6Z9O - chains A and B; structure by X-ray diffraction, 1.53 A resolution.

[Chain A]
Protein: Periplasmic [NiFeSe] hydrogenase, small subunit
From: Desulfovibrio vulgaris (strain Hildenborough / ATCC 29579 / DSM 644 / NCIMB 8303)
Notes: EC 1.12.7.2
Reference sequence: Q72AS4 (Q72AS4_DESVH); residues 1-283 here correspond to UniProt positions 35-317 (UniProt number = residue number + 34)
Amino-acid sequence (283 residues; numbered 1 to 283; the number before each row is that of its first residue):
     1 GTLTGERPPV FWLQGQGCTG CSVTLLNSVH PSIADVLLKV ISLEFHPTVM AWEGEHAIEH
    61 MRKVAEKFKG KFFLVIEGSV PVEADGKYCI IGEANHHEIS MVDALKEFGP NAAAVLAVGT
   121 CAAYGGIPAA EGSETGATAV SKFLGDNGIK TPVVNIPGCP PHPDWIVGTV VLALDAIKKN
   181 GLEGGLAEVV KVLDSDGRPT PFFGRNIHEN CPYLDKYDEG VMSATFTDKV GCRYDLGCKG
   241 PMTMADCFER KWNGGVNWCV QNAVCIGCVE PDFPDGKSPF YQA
Not modelled in the structure: 1-4
Glycans and other covalent adducts: oxygen-damaged SF4 (6ML) linked to C21

[Chain B]
Protein: Periplasmic [NiFeSe] hydrogenase, large subunit, selenocysteine-containing
From: Desulfovibrio vulgaris (strain Hildenborough / ATCC 29579 / DSM 644 / NCIMB 8303)
Notes: EC 1.12.7.2
Reference sequence: Q72AS3 (Q72AS3_DESVH); residues 12-495 here = UniProt positions 12-495
Amino-acid sequence (485 residues; numbered 12 to 495; the number before each row is that of its first residue):
    12 GATGRTTIAI DPVTRIEGHL KAEVVVENGK VVDARLSGGM YRGFETILRG RDPRDASQIV
    72 QRIC
    75 CGVCPTAHST ASVLALDEAF GAKVPNNGRI TRNLIFGANY LQSHILHFYH LSAQDFVQGP
   135 DTAPFVPRFP KSDLRLSKEL NKAGVDQYIE ALEVRRICHE MVALFGGRMP HVQGQVVGGA
   195 TEIPTKEKLV EYAARFKKVR DFVEQKYVPV VYTIGSKYKD MFKVGQGFKA ALCVGAFPLD
   255 NSGKKHLFMP GVYAKGKDMP FDPSKIKEYV KYSWFAEETT GLNYKEGKTI PAPDKAGAYS
   315 FVKAPRYDGL SLEVGPLARM WVNNPELSPV GKKLLKDLFG ISAKKFRDLG EEAAFSLMGR
   375 HVARAEETYY MLGAIEGWLK EIKAGEDTVV MPAVPASAEG TGFTEAPRGS LLHYVKVKDS
   435 KIDNYQIVSA SLWNCNPRDD MGQRGAVEEA LIGIPVDDIQ NPVNVARLIR AFDPULACAV
   495 H
Not modelled in the structure: 12-13
Sequence notes: engineered mutation A491 (Gly in Q72AS3)
Modified / non-standard residues: C75 (3-sulfinoalanine; CSD); Sec489 (selenocysteine)
Glycans and other covalent adducts: hydrosulfuric acid (H2S) linked to Sec489

[Interface between chain A and chain B]
Contacting residue pairs (173; chain A residue first):
  R7(A) - T136(B)  hydrogen bond
  Q14(A) - H30(B)  hydrogen bond (backbone-side chain)
  G15(A) - H30(B)
  G15(A) - M51(B)
  Q16(A) - M51(B)
  Q16(A) - Y52(B)  hydrogen bond (side chain-backbone)
  Q16(A) - R53(B)
  G17(A) - M51(B)
  G17(A) - R53(B)
  C18(A) - E28(B)
  C18(A) - R53(B)
  C18(A) - R73(B)
  C18(A) - I74(B)
  C18(A) - C75(B)
  C18(A) - C75(B)
  C18(A) - G76(B)  hydrogen bond (backbone-backbone)
  C18(A) - H185(B)  hydrogen bond
  T19(A) - E28(B)  hydrogen bond
  G20(A) - G76(B)
  G20(A) - P184(B)
  V23(A) - G76(B)
  V23(A) - V77(B)  hydrophobic
  V23(A) - R169(B)
  V23(A) - H173(B)
  V23(A) - P184(B)  hydrophobic
  L26(A) - L120(B)  hydrophobic
  L26(A) - R169(B)  hydrogen bond (backbone-side chain)
  N27(A) - R169(B)  hydrogen bond
  N27(A) - R170(B)
  N27(A) - H173(B)  hydrogen bond
  N27(A) - M183(B)  hydrogen bond (side chain-backbone)
  S28(A) - R170(B)
  V29(A) - R170(B)
  I33(A) - L166(B)  hydrophobic
  A34(A) - L166(B)  hydrophobic
  L38(A) - T136(B)
  S42(A) - A137(B)
  L43(A) - A137(B)
  L43(A) - P138(B)
  E44(A) - A137(B)
  P47(A) - T25(B)
  P47(A) - R26(B)  hydrogen bond (backbone-backbone)
  T48(A) - R26(B)
  T48(A) - I27(B)
  T48(A) - L125(B)
  V49(A) - R26(B)
  V49(A) - Q128(B)  hydrogen bond (backbone-side chain)
  M50(A) - T25(B)
  M50(A) - R26(B)  hydrogen bond (backbone-side chain)
  M50(A) - P138(B)
  A51(A) - R26(B)  hydrogen bond (backbone-side chain)
  A51(A) - Q128(B)
  A51(A) - P138(B)  hydrogen bond (backbone-backbone)
  A51(A) - F139(B)
  A51(A) - R142(B)
  W52(A) - T25(B)  hydrogen bond (backbone-side chain)
  W52(A) - P141(B)
  W52(A) - R142(B)
  W52(A) - F143(B)
  E53(A) - I21(B)
  E53(A) - P23(B)
  E53(A) - T25(B)
  E53(A) - F143(B)
  E53(A) - A480(B)
  E53(A) - R484(B)  salt bridge
  G54(A) - I21(B)
  G54(A) - D22(B)
  G54(A) - P23(B)  hydrogen bond (backbone-backbone)
  H56(A) - F143(B)
  I58(A) - P23(B)
  H60(A) - P141(B)
  A84(A) - P307(B)  hydrophobic
  K87(A) - D308(B)  salt bridge
  K87(A) - F315(B)
  Y88(A) - G50(B)
  Y88(A) - M51(B)
  Y88(A) - Y52(B)  hydrogen bond (backbone-backbone)
  Y88(A) - P305(B)
  Y88(A) - P307(B)
  Y88(A) - F315(B)  hydrophobic
  C89(A) - H30(B)
  C89(A) - G50(B)
  C89(A) - M51(B)  hydrophobic
  I90(A) - D22(B)
  I90(A) - H30(B)
  I90(A) - G50(B)  hydrogen bond (backbone-backbone)
  I91(A) - D22(B)
  I91(A) - P23(B)
  I91(A) - H30(B)
  G92(A) - D22(B)
  G92(A) - P23(B)
  E93(A) - A20(B)
  E93(A) - D22(B)  hydrogen bond (backbone-backbone)
  E93(A) - K32(B)  salt bridge
  I127(A) - F55(B)  hydrophobic
  I127(A) - I58(B)
  I127(A) - R73(B)
  A130(A) - R62(B)
  E131(A) - I58(B)
  E131(A) - R62(B)  hydrogen bond (backbone-side chain)
  G132(A) - T57(B)  hydrogen bond (backbone-side chain)
  G132(A) - I58(B)
  S133(A) - I58(B)
  E134(A) - P305(B)
  T135(A) - Y52(B)
  C159(A) - R73(B)  hydrogen bond (backbone-side chain)
  C159(A) - R182(B)  hydrogen bond (backbone-side chain)
  C159(A) - H185(B)
  P160(A) - R182(B)  hydrogen bond (backbone-side chain)
  P160(A) - P184(B)
  P160(A) - H185(B)
  A224(A) - M405(B)
  T225(A) - V403(B)
  T225(A) - M405(B)
  F226(A) - T195(B)
  F226(A) - M405(B)  hydrophobic
  T227(A) - A194(B)
  T227(A) - T195(B)
  T227(A) - I197(B)
  T227(A) - D401(B)  hydrogen bond
  T227(A) - T402(B)
  T227(A) - V403(B)
  K229(A) - T195(B)  hydrogen bond (side chain-backbone)
  L236(A) - M405(B)  hydrophobic
  W252(A) - R182(B)
  N253(A) - H173(B)
  N253(A) - E174(B)
  N253(A) - A177(B)
  N253(A) - R182(B)
  N253(A) - M183(B)  hydrogen bond (side chain-backbone)
  G254(A) - E174(B)
  V256(A) - E174(B)
  V256(A) - A177(B)  hydrophobic
  V256(A) - L178(B)  hydrophobic
  V256(A) - K202(B)  hydrogen bond (backbone-side chain)
  V256(A) - R209(B)
  N257(A) - A177(B)  hydrogen bond (side chain-backbone)
  N257(A) - L178(B)  hydrogen bond (side chain-backbone)
  N257(A) - G181(B)
  N257(A) - E196(B)  hydrogen bond
  N257(A) - K202(B)
  W258(A) - G181(B)
  C259(A) - R182(B)
  C259(A) - Q187(B)  hydrogen bond
  Q261(A) - E196(B)  hydrogen bond
  Q261(A) - K202(B)
  N262(A) - F179(B)  hydrogen bond (side chain-backbone)
  N262(A) - G180(B)
  N262(A) - G181(B)  hydrogen bond (side chain-backbone)
  N262(A) - Q187(B)
  N262(A) - G188(B)  hydrogen bond (side chain-backbone)
  N262(A) - T195(B)  hydrogen bond (backbone-side chain)
  N262(A) - E196(B)  hydrogen bond
  A263(A) - Q187(B)
  A263(A) - T195(B)
  V264(A) - Q187(B)  hydrogen bond (backbone-side chain)
  I266(A) - Q69(B)
  I266(A) - R73(B)
  I266(A) - Q187(B)
  C268(A) - R182(B)
  P274(A) - I70(B)  hydrophobic
  D275(A) - R62(B)  salt bridge
  S278(A) - D66(B)
  P279(A) - D63(B)
  P279(A) - D66(B)
  F280(A) - D66(B)  hydrogen bond (backbone-side chain)
  F280(A) - Q69(B)
  F280(A) - I70(B)  hydrophobic
  Y281(A) - R65(B)
  Y281(A) - Q69(B)
  Y281(A) - V190(B)
  Q282(A) - D63(B)
  Q282(A) - R65(B)  hydrogen bond
Other interface residues (no listed pair), chain A (78 interface residues in all): T24, L37, F45, E55, P128
Other interface residues (no listed pair), chain B (79 interface residues in all): G29, H124, V140, P144, I163, T303, A491

[Summary]
78 residues of chain A and 79 residues of chain B are in contact, with 42 hydrogen bonds and 4 salt bridges.
Polar pairs include E53(A)-R484(B), K87(A)-D308(B) and E93(A)-K32(B).
Chain A is Periplasmic [NiFeSe] hydrogenase, small subunit and chain B is Periplasmic [NiFeSe] hydrogenase,
large subunit, selenocysteine-containing, both from Desulfovibrio vulgaris (strain Hildenborough / ATCC 29579
/ DSM 644 / NCIMB 8303); the structure, Structure of [NiFeSe] hydrogenase G491S variant from Desulfovibrio
vulgaris Hildenborough pressurized with Oxygen gas - structure ..., was determined by X-ray diffraction,
deposited together with 6Z7R, 6Z8J, 6Z8M, 6Z8O, 6Z9G and 6ZA1.
